9L3V - chains A and D of the 6 polymer chains in the assembly; structure by electron microscopy, 2.53 A resolution.

# Chain A
Protein: Structural polyprotein
Source organism: Western equine encephalitis virus
UniProt: Q9J1K1 (Q9J1K1_WEEV); residues 1-439 here correspond to UniProt positions 798-1236 (UniProt number = residue number + 797)
Sequence (439 residues; numbered 1 to 439; the number before each row is that of its first residue):
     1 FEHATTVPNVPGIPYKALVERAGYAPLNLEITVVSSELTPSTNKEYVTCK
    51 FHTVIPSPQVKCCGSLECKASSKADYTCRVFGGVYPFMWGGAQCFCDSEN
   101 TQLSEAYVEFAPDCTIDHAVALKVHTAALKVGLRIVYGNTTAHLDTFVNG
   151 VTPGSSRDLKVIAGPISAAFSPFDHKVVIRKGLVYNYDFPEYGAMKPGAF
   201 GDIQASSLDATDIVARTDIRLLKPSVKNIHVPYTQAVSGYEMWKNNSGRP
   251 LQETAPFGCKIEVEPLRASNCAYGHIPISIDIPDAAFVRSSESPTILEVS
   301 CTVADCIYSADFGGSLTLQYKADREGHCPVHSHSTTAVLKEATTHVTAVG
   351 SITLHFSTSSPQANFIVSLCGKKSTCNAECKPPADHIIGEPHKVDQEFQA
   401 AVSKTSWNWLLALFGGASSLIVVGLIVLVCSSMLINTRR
Cystine bridges: Cys49-Cys114, Cys62-Cys94, Cys63-Cys96, Cys259-Cys271, Cys301-Cys376, Cys306-Cys380, Cys328-Cys370

# Chain D
Protein: Structural polyprotein
Source organism: Western equine encephalitis virus
UniProt: C7EPG2 (C7EPG2_WEEV); residues 5-422 here correspond to UniProt positions 320-737 (UniProt number = residue number + 315)
Sequence (418 residues; row label = number of the first residue in the row):
     5 SITDDFTLTSPYLGFCPYCRHSTPCFSPIKIENVWDESDDGSIRIQVSAQ
    55 FGYNQAGTADVTKFRYMSFDHDHDIKEDSMEKIAISTSGPCRRLGHKGYF
   105 LLAQCPPGDSVTVSITSGASENSCTVEKKIRRKFVGREEYLFPPVHGKLV
   155 KCHVYDHLKETSAGYITMHRPGPHAYKSYLEEASGEVYIKPPSGKNVTYE
   205 CKCGDYSTGIVSTRTKMNGCTKAKQCIAYKSDQTKWVFNSPDLIRHTDHS
   255 VQGKLHIPFRLTPTVCPVPLAHTPTVTKWFKGITLHLTAMRPTLLTTRKL
   305 GLRADATAEWITGSTSRNFSVGREGLEYVWGNHEPVRVWAQESAPGDPHG
   355 WPHEIIIHYYHRHPVYTVIVLCGVALAILVGTASSAACIAKARRDCLTPY
   405 ALAPNATVPTALAVLCCI
Cystine bridges: Cys20-Cys128, Cys23-Cys29, Cys95-Cys109, Cys156-Cys270, Cys205-Cys230, Cys207-Cys224

# How chain A and chain D interact
Pairs across the interface (15):
  Asp218(A) with His276(D), salt bridge
  Arg220(A) with His276(D), hydrogen bond; Thr277(D), hydrogen bond (side chain-backbone)
  Leu222(A) with His150(D)
  Lys223(A) with His150(D), hydrogen bond (backbone-side chain)
  Ser225(A) with His150(D); Gly151(D)
  Val226(A) with Val149(D)
  Pro232(A) with His150(D)
  Thr234(A) with His276(D)
  Gln235(A) with His276(D)
  Ala236(A) with His276(D)
  Val237(A) with Thr292(D); Ser318(D)
  Met242(A) with Ser318(D)
Also at the interface, not in a pair above, chain A (13 interface residues in all): His230
Also at the interface, not in a pair above, chain D (9 interface residues in all): Pro278, Thr279

# Summary
13 residues of chain A and 9 residues of chain D are in contact; the contacts include 3 hydrogen bonds and 1
salt bridge. Among the polar pairs are Asp218(A)-His276(D), Arg220(A)-His276(D) and Arg220(A)-Thr277(D).
Chain A is Structural polyprotein and chain D is Structural polyprotein, both from Western equine encephalitis
virus; the structure, structure of WEEV strain 71V1658 virus-like particle(3-fold region), was determined by
electron microscopy (same publication as 9L41).
